PDB entry 3AZN | X-ray diffraction, 3.00 A resolution | chains C and J of the 10 polymer chains in the assembly

Chain C:
Molecule: Histone H2A type 1-B/E
Source organism: Homo sapiens
Reference sequence: P04908 (H2A1B_HUMAN); residues 0-129 here correspond to UniProt positions 1-130 (UniProt number = residue number + 1)
Amino-acid sequence (133 residues; row label = number of the first residue in the row; numbers below 1 keep their minus sign (Gly-3 is residue -3)):
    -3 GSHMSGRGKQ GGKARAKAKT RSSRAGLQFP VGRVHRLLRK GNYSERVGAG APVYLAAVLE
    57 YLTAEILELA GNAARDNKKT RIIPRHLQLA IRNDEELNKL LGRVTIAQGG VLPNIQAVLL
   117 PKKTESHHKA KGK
Not modelled in the structure: -3 to 10, 119-129
Differences from the reference sequence: expression tag (-3 to -1)
Curated features (UniProtKB/Swiss-Prot):
  - modified residue: Ser1 (N-acetylserine), Arg3 (Citrulline), Lys5 (N6-(2-hydroxyisobutyryl)lysine), Lys9 (N6-(2-hydroxyisobutyryl)lysine), Lys13 (N6-(beta-hydroxybutyryl)lysine), Lys36 (N6-(2-hydroxyisobutyryl)lysine), Lys74 (N6-(2-hydroxyisobutyryl)lysine), Lys75 (N6-(2-hydroxyisobutyryl)lysine), Lys95 (N6-(2-hydroxyisobutyryl)lysine), Gln104 (N5-methylglutamine), Lys118 (N6-(2-hydroxyisobutyryl)lysine), Lys119 (N6-crotonyllysine), Thr120 (Phosphothreonine), Lys125 (N6-crotonyllysine)
  - cross-link (Glycyl lysine isopeptide (Lys-Gly)): Lys13 (interchain with G-Cter in ubiquitin), Lys15 (interchain with G-Cter in ubiquitin), Lys119 (interchain with G-Cter in ubiquitin)

Chain J:
Molecule: 146-nt DNA strand
Sequence (146 nucleotides; each row starts with the number of its first residue):
   147 ATCAATATCC ACCTGCAGAT TCTACCAAAA GTGTATTTGG AAACTGCTCC ATCAAAAGGC
   207 ATGTTCAGCT GAATTCAGCT GAACATGCCT TTTGATGGAG CAGTTTCCAA ATACACTTTT
   267 GGTAGAATCT GCAGGTGGAT ATTGAT
Not modelled in the structure: 147
Bound ions: Mn2+ site 1: DG185, DG186; Mn2+ site 2 near DG217 (its only coordinating residue here); Mn2+ site 3 near DG267 (its only coordinating residue here); Mn2+ site 4 near DG280 (its only coordinating residue here)

Interface between chain C and chain J:
Contacting residue pairs (18; chain C residue first):
  Arg11(C) with DT264(J), hydrogen bond to the phosphate; DT265(J), hydrogen bond to the phosphate
  Ala14(C) with DT266(J), phosphate contact
  Thr16(C) with DG267(J), sugar contact
  Pro26(C) with DG268(J), phosphate contact
  Arg29(C) with DG268(J), hydrogen bond to the phosphate; DT269(J), salt bridge to the phosphate
  Arg42(C) with DT258(J), hydrogen bond to the sugar; DA259(J), phosphate contact
  Val43(C) with DT258(J), sugar contact; DA259(J), hydrogen bond to the phosphate
  Gly44(C) with DT258(J), phosphate contact
  Ala45(C) with DT258(J), hydrogen bond to the phosphate
  Lys75(C) with DC278(J), phosphate contact
  Thr76(C) with DG277(J), sugar contact; DC278(J), hydrogen bond to the phosphate
  Arg77(C) with DG277(J), hydrogen bond to the sugar; DC278(J), hydrogen bond to the phosphate
Also at the interface, not in a pair above, chain C (14 interface residues in all): Lys13, Lys74
Also at the interface, not in a pair above, chain J (11 interface residues in all): DA279

In short:
14 residues of chain C and 11 residues of chain J are in contact, with 9 hydrogen bonds and 1 salt bridge.
Polar pairs include Arg42(C)-DT258(J), Arg77(C)-DG277(J) and Arg11(C)-DT264(J). DG185(J) and DG186(J) form the
Mn2+ site 1.
Chain C is Histone H2A type 1-B/E (Homo sapiens) and chain J is a 146-nt DNA strand; the structure, Crystal
Structure of Human Nucleosome Core Particle Containing H4K91Q mutation, was determined by X-ray diffraction,
deposited together with 3AYW, 3AZE, 3AZF, 3AZG, 3AZH, 3AZJ and 3 further entries.
